PDB entry 9FHF | X-ray diffraction, 1.80 A resolution | chains D and A

== Chain D (and A) ==
Name: Glucose-6-phosphate isomerase
Source organism: Homo sapiens
Notes: EC 5.3.1.9; chain A of this document is another copy of the same molecule, construct and numbering; everything in this record applies to it too
UniProt: P06744 (G6PI_HUMAN); residues 1-558 here = UniProt positions 1-558
Sequence (558 residues; row label = number of the first residue in the row):
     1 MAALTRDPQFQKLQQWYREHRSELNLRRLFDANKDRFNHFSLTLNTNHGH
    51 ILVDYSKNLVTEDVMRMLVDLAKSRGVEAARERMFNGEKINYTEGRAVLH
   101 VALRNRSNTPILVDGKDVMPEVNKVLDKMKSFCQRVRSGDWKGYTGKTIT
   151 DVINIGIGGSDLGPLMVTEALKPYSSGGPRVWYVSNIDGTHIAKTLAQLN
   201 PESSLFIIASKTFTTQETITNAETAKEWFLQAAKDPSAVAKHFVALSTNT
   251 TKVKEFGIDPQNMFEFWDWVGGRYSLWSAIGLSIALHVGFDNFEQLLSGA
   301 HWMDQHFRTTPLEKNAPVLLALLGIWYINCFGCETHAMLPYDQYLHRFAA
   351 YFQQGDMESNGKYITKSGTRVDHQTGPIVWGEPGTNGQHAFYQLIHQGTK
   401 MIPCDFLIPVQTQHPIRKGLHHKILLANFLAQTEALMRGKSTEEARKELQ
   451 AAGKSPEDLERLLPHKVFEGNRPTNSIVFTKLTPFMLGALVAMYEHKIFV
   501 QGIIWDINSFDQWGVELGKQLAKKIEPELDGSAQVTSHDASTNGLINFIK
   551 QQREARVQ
Disordered / not traced: 1, 554-558 (chain A: 1, 557-558)
Curated features (UniProtKB/Swiss-Prot):
  - active site: E358 (Proton donor), H389, K519
  - binding site (D-glucose 6-phosphate): G159, S160, S210 to T215, Q354, E358, H389, K519
  - modified residue: A2 (N-acetylalanine), K12 (N6-acetyllysine), K34 (N6-(2-hydroxyisobutyryl)lysine), S107 (Phosphoserine), T109 (Phosphothreonine), K142 (N6-acetyllysine), S185 (Phosphoserine), T250 (Phosphothreonine), K454 (N6-acetyllysine), S455 (Phosphoserine)
Small-molecule neighbours: 1,3-dihydroxyacetonephosphate (13P): I157, G158, G159, S160, S210, K211, T212, F213, T215, G272, Q354
Reported in the primary citation:
  - binding site for 1,3-dihydroxyacetonephosphate: S210, T212, T215

== Interface between chain D and chain A ==
Contacting residue pairs - 310 pairs, chain D then chain A:
  F30(D) - A540(A)
  F30(D) - S541(A)
  K34(D) - A540(A)
  F37(D) - A540(A)
  F37(D) - S541(A)
  F37(D) - G544(A)
  H50(D) - F548(A)
  H50(D) - Q552(A)  hydrogen bond
  L52(D) - L545(A)  hydrophobic
  L52(D) - F548(A)  hydrophobic
  D54(D) - S541(A)  hydrogen bond
  D54(D) - L545(A)
  S56(D) - S541(A)
  K57(D) - S541(A)  hydrogen bond
  K57(D) - T542(A)
  K57(D) - L545(A)
  Y92(D) - R461(A)
  T93(D) - L462(A)
  T93(D) - H465(A)
  I157(D) - T385(A)
  I157(D) - N386(A)
  I157(D) - H389(A)
  G158(D) - H389(A)
  L162(D) - A390(A)  hydrophobic
  S185(D) - N386(A)  hydrogen bond
  N186(D) - Q343(A)  hydrogen bond
  N186(D) - G384(A)  hydrogen bond (side chain-backbone)
  N186(D) - T385(A)  hydrogen bond (side chain-backbone)
  N186(D) - N386(A)
  I187(D) - T385(A)
  I187(D) - H421(A)  hydrogen bond (backbone-side chain)
  I187(D) - I424(A)  hydrophobic
  I187(D) - L425(A)  hydrophobic
  D188(D) - D342(A)
  D188(D) - Q343(A)  hydrogen bond (side chain-backbone)
  D188(D) - L425(A)
  G189(D) - I416(A)
  G189(D) - H421(A)
  T190(D) - Y344(A)
  T190(D) - H414(A)
  H191(D) - Q343(A)
  I192(D) - I416(A)  hydrophobic
  I192(D) - H421(A)
  A193(D) - H414(A)
  Q216(D) - I424(A)
  E217(D) - T385(A)  hydrogen bond
  E217(D) - H389(A)  salt bridge
  T220(D) - R417(A)
  T220(D) - H421(A)
  T220(D) - I424(A)
  N221(D) - H421(A)
  T224(D) - R417(A)  hydrogen bond
  T224(D) - H421(A)  hydrogen bond
  E227(D) - R417(A)  salt bridge
  G332(D) - E334(A)
  C333(D) - E334(A)
  E334(D) - G332(A)
  E334(D) - C333(A)
  E334(D) - E334(A)  hydrogen bond (side chain-backbone)
  E334(D) - K400(A)
  T335(D) - E334(A)
  T335(D) - T335(A)
  T335(D) - I378(A)
  D342(D) - D188(A)
  Q343(D) - N186(A)  hydrogen bond
  Q343(D) - D188(A)  hydrogen bond (backbone-side chain)
  Q343(D) - H191(A)
  Y344(D) - T190(A)
  Y344(D) - K194(A)
  R347(D) - E382(A)  salt bridge
  Q353(D) - W380(A)
  Q353(D) - E382(A)
  Q353(D) - F391(A)
  Q354(D) - H389(A)  hydrogen bond (side chain-backbone)
  Q354(D) - A390(A)
  M357(D) - W380(A)  hydrophobic
  M357(D) - F391(A)  hydrophobic
  M357(D) - L394(A)
  E358(D) - H389(A)
  E358(D) - A390(A)
  E358(D) - Q393(A)
  G361(D) - Q393(A)  hydrogen bond (backbone-side chain)
  G361(D) - L394(A)
  G361(D) - Q397(A)
  G361(D) - G398(A)
  K362(D) - Q393(A)
  K362(D) - Q397(A)
  K362(D) - G398(A)
  K362(D) - T399(A)
  Y363(D) - Q397(A)  hydrogen bond (backbone-backbone)
  Y363(D) - P464(A)
  Y363(D) - V467(A)  hydrogen bond (side chain-backbone)
  Y363(D) - E469(A)
  I364(D) - P464(A)
  I364(D) - H465(A)
  T365(D) - H465(A)
  G368(D) - P464(A)
  R370(D) - E469(A)  salt bridge
  V371(D) - T399(A)
  H373(D) - T399(A)
  Q374(D) - T399(A)  hydrogen bond
  Q374(D) - K400(A)  hydrogen bond
  T375(D) - T399(A)  hydrogen bond (backbone-side chain)
  T375(D) - K400(A)  hydrogen bond (backbone-side chain)
  G376(D) - L394(A)
  G376(D) - K400(A)  hydrogen bond (backbone-side chain)
  P377(D) - L394(A)
  I378(D) - T335(A)
  I378(D) - W380(A)
  I378(D) - I402(A)  hydrophobic
  W380(D) - Q353(A)
  W380(D) - M357(A)  hydrophobic
  W380(D) - I378(A)
  E382(D) - R347(A)  salt bridge
  E382(D) - Q353(A)
  G384(D) - N186(A)  hydrogen bond (backbone-side chain)
  T385(D) - I157(A)
  T385(D) - N186(A)  hydrogen bond (backbone-side chain)
  T385(D) - I187(A)
  T385(D) - E217(A)  hydrogen bond
  N386(D) - S185(A)  hydrogen bond
  N386(D) - N186(A)  hydrogen bond
  H389(D) - I157(A)
  H389(D) - G158(A)
  H389(D) - T215(A)
  H389(D) - E217(A)  salt bridge
  H389(D) - Q354(A)  hydrogen bond (backbone-side chain)
  H389(D) - E358(A)
  A390(D) - Q353(A)
  A390(D) - Q354(A)
  A390(D) - E358(A)
  F391(D) - Q353(A)
  F391(D) - M357(A)  hydrophobic
  Q393(D) - E358(A)
  Q393(D) - G361(A)  hydrogen bond (side chain-backbone)
  Q393(D) - K362(A)
  Q393(D) - Q512(A)
  Q393(D) - W513(A)
  Q393(D) - G514(A)  hydrogen bond (side chain-backbone)
  Q393(D) - V515(A)
  L394(D) - M357(A)  hydrophobic
  L394(D) - G361(A)
  L394(D) - G376(A)
  L394(D) - P377(A)
  H396(D) - G514(A)
  Q397(D) - G361(A)
  Q397(D) - K362(A)
  Q397(D) - Y363(A)  hydrogen bond (backbone-backbone)
  Q397(D) - W513(A)
  Q397(D) - G514(A)  hydrogen bond (side chain-backbone)
  G398(D) - G361(A)
  G398(D) - K362(A)
  T399(D) - K362(A)
  T399(D) - V371(A)
  T399(D) - H373(A)
  T399(D) - Q374(A)  hydrogen bond
  T399(D) - T375(A)  hydrogen bond (side chain-backbone)
  K400(D) - E334(A)
  K400(D) - Q374(A)  hydrogen bond
  K400(D) - T375(A)  hydrogen bond (side chain-backbone)
  K400(D) - G376(A)  hydrogen bond (side chain-backbone)
  I402(D) - I378(A)  hydrophobic
  V410(D) - I549(A)
  V410(D) - Q552(A)
  V410(D) - R553(A)
  Q411(D) - Q552(A)  hydrogen bond (side chain-backbone)
  Q411(D) - R553(A)
  Q411(D) - A555(A)  hydrogen bond (side chain-backbone)
  H414(D) - T190(A)
  H414(D) - A193(A)
  I416(D) - G189(A)
  I416(D) - I192(A)  hydrophobic
  R417(D) - T220(A)
  R417(D) - T224(A)  hydrogen bond
  R417(D) - E227(A)
  H421(D) - I187(A)  hydrogen bond (side chain-backbone)
  H421(D) - G189(A)
  H421(D) - I192(A)
  H421(D) - T220(A)
  H421(D) - N221(A)
  H421(D) - T224(A)  hydrogen bond
  K423(D) - E526(A)
  K423(D) - L529(A)
  K423(D) - D530(A)  salt bridge
  I424(D) - I187(A)  hydrophobic
  I424(D) - Q216(A)
  I424(D) - T220(A)
  I424(D) - E526(A)
  L425(D) - N186(A)
  L425(D) - I187(A)  hydrophobic
  L425(D) - D188(A)
  L426(D) - L529(A)  hydrophobic
  L426(D) - I549(A)  hydrophobic
  A427(D) - A522(A)
  A427(D) - I525(A)  hydrophobic
  A427(D) - E526(A)
  A427(D) - L529(A)
  N428(D) - A522(A)
  L430(D) - I525(A)  hydrophobic
  L430(D) - L545(A)  hydrophobic
  L430(D) - I546(A)  hydrophobic
  L430(D) - I549(A)  hydrophobic
  A431(D) - G518(A)
  A431(D) - L521(A)
  A431(D) - A522(A)
  A431(D) - I525(A)
  Q432(D) - G518(A)
  E434(D) - L521(A)
  E434(D) - I525(A)
  E434(D) - H538(A)  salt bridge
  E434(D) - D539(A)
  E434(D) - T542(A)
  A435(D) - L517(A)  hydrophobic
  A435(D) - L521(A)
  M437(D) - D539(A)
  R438(D) - L517(A)
  G439(D) - L517(A)
  K440(D) - L517(A)
  K440(D) - Q520(A)  hydrogen bond
  E448(D) - Q520(A)  hydrogen bond
  R461(D) - Y92(A)
  R461(D) - T93(A)  hydrogen bond (side chain-backbone)
  L462(D) - T93(A)
  L462(D) - W513(A)  hydrophobic
  P464(D) - I364(A)
  P464(D) - G368(A)
  H465(D) - T93(A)
  H465(D) - I364(A)
  H465(D) - T365(A)
  H465(D) - W513(A)
  K466(D) - W513(A)
  K466(D) - E516(A)  salt bridge
  V467(D) - Y363(A)  hydrogen bond (backbone-side chain)
  F468(D) - W513(A)
  F468(D) - G514(A)
  F468(D) - L517(A)  hydrophobic
  E469(D) - Y363(A)
  E469(D) - R370(A)  salt bridge
  S476(D) - L545(A)
  V478(D) - L545(A)  hydrophobic
  V478(D) - F548(A)
  T480(D) - Q552(A)  hydrogen bond
  Q512(D) - Q393(A)
  W513(D) - Q393(A)
  W513(D) - Q397(A)
  W513(D) - L462(A)  hydrophobic
  W513(D) - H465(A)
  W513(D) - K466(A)
  W513(D) - F468(A)
  G514(D) - Q393(A)  hydrogen bond (backbone-side chain)
  G514(D) - H396(A)
  G514(D) - Q397(A)  hydrogen bond (backbone-side chain)
  G514(D) - F468(A)
  V515(D) - Q388(A)
  V515(D) - Q393(A)
  E516(D) - K466(A)  salt bridge
  L517(D) - A435(A)  hydrophobic
  L517(D) - G439(A)
  L517(D) - F468(A)
  G518(D) - A431(A)
  G518(D) - Q432(A)
  Q520(D) - K440(A)  hydrogen bond
  Q520(D) - E448(A)  hydrogen bond
  L521(D) - A431(A)
  L521(D) - E434(A)
  L521(D) - A435(A)
  A522(D) - A427(A)
  A522(D) - N428(A)
  A522(D) - A431(A)
  I525(D) - A427(A)  hydrophobic
  I525(D) - L430(A)  hydrophobic
  I525(D) - A431(A)
  I525(D) - E434(A)
  E526(D) - K423(A)
  L529(D) - K423(A)
  L529(D) - A427(A)  hydrophobic
  D530(D) - K423(A)  salt bridge
  H538(D) - E434(A)  salt bridge
  D539(D) - F30(A)
  D539(D) - E434(A)
  A540(D) - F30(A)
  A540(D) - K34(A)
  A540(D) - F37(A)
  S541(D) - F30(A)
  S541(D) - F37(A)
  S541(D) - D54(A)  hydrogen bond
  S541(D) - S56(A)
  S541(D) - K57(A)  hydrogen bond
  T542(D) - K57(A)
  T542(D) - E434(A)
  G544(D) - F37(A)
  L545(D) - L52(A)  hydrophobic
  L545(D) - D54(A)
  L545(D) - K57(A)
  L545(D) - L430(A)  hydrophobic
  L545(D) - S476(A)
  L545(D) - V478(A)  hydrophobic
  I546(D) - L430(A)  hydrophobic
  F548(D) - H50(A)
  F548(D) - L52(A)  hydrophobic
  F548(D) - V478(A)  hydrophobic
  I549(D) - V410(A)
  I549(D) - L426(A)  hydrophobic
  I549(D) - L430(A)  hydrophobic
  Q552(D) - H50(A)
  Q552(D) - V410(A)
  Q552(D) - Q411(A)  hydrogen bond (backbone-side chain)
  Q552(D) - T480(A)  hydrogen bond
  R553(D) - V410(A)
  R553(D) - Q411(A)
Interface residues without a listed pair, chain D (144 interface residues in all): T43, I51, D161, K194, T215, E223, A350, P383, Q388, M401, T412, L420, F479, D511, K519
Interface residues without a listed pair, chain A (145 interface residues in all): T43, I51, E94, G95, G159, D161, L162, E223, A350, P383, M401, T412, L420, K524, E554

== Overview ==
Chain D and chain A form an interface of 144 and 145 residues respectively, with 57 hydrogen bonds and 13 salt
bridges. Among the polar pairs are E217(D)-H389(A), E227(D)-R417(A) and R347(D)-E382(A). Ligands of chain D:
1,3-dihydroxyacetonephosphate. From the paper: a binding site for 1,3-dihydroxyacetonephosphate at S210(D),
T212(D) and T215(D).
Chain D and chain A are both Glucose-6-phosphate isomerase (Homo sapiens); the structure, Crystal structure of
human Glucose-6-phosphate isomerase with dihydroxyacetone phosphate ligand, was determined by X-ray
diffraction (same publication as 9F69, 9FCW, 9FFC, 9FKC and 9FKF).
